PDB entry 6O60 | X-ray diffraction, 2.50 A resolution | chains A and B of the 4 polymer chains in the assembly

Chain A:
Protein: Protein prenyltransferase alpha subunit repeat-containing protein 1
From: Homo sapiens
UniProt: Q7Z6K3 (PTAR1_HUMAN); residue numbers follow UniProt; this construct covers 1-402
Amino-acid sequence (407 residues; numbered -4 to 402; the number before each row is that of its first residue; numbers below 1 keep their minus sign (Ser-4 is residue -4)):
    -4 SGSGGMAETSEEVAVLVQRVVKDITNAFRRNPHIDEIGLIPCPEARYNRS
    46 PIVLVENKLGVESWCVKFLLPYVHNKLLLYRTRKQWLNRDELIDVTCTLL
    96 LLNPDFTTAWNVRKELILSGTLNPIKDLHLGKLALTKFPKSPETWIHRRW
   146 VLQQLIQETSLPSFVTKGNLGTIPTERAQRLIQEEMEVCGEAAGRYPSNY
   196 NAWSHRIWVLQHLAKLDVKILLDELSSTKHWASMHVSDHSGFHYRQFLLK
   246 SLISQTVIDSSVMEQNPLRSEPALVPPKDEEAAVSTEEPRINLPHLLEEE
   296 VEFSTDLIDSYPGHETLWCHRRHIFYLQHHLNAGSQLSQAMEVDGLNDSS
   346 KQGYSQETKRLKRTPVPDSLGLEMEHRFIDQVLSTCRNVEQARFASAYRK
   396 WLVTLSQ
Disordered / not traced: -4 to 4, 153-170, 251-288, 326-365, 401-402
Differences from the reference sequence: expression tag (-4 to 0)
Swiss-Prot annotation at these positions:
  - modified residue: Ala2 (N-acetylalanine)

Chain B:
Protein: Geranylgeranyl transferase type-2 subunit beta
From: Homo sapiens
Notes: EC 2.5.1.60
UniProt: P53611 (PGTB2_HUMAN); numbering as in UniProt (aligned over 1-331)
Amino-acid sequence (332 residues; row label = number of the first residue in the row; numbering starts at 0):
     0 SMGTPQKDVIIKSDAPDTLLLEKHADYIASYGSKKDDYEYCMSEYLRMSG
    50 IYWGLTVMDLMGQLHRMNREEILAFIKSCQHECGGISASIGHDPHLLYTL
   100 SAVQILTLYDSINVIDVNKVVEYVKGLQKEDGSFAGDIWGEIDTRFSFCA
   150 VATLALLGKLDAINVEKAIEFVLSCMNFDGGFGCRPGSESHAGQIYCCTG
   200 FLAITSQLHQVNSDLLGWWLCERQLPSGGLNGRPEKLPDVCYSWWVLASL
   250 KIIGRLHWIDREKLRNFILACQDEETGGFADRPGDMVDPFHTLFGIAGLS
   300 LLGEEQIKPVNPVFCMPEEVLQRVNVQPELVS
Disordered / not traced: 0-5, 32-34, 329-331
Differences from the reference sequence: expression tag (0)
Swiss-Prot annotation at these positions:
  - binding site (geranylgeranyl diphosphate): His190 to Gly192, Tyr241 to Trp244
  - binding site (Zn(2+)): Asp238, Cys240, His290
  - modified residue: Gly2 (N-acetylglycine), Thr3 (Phosphothreonine)
Metal / ion sites: Zn2+: Asp238, Cys240, His290 (shared with 1 residue of chain D)

Chain A / chain B interface:
Contacting residue pairs - 64 pairs, chain A then chain B:
  Val61(A) with Tyr37(B), hydrophobic
  Leu65(A) with Tyr37(B); Cys40(B), hydrophobic; Met41(B), hydrophobic
  Pro66(A) with Tyr37(B), hydrophobic; Cys40(B), hydrophobic
  His69(A) with Cys40(B); Glu43(B), salt bridge
  Leu73(A) with Glu43(B); Gly90(B); His91(B)
  Arg76(A) with Gly90(B); Asp92(B), salt bridge
  Leu97(A) with Met41(B)
  Asn98(A) with Met41(B), hydrogen bond (side chain-backbone)
  Asp100(A) with Tyr44(B)
  Phe101(A) with His91(B)
  Thr103(A) with His91(B); Asp92(B), hydrogen bond (side chain-backbone)
  Asn106(A) with Asp92(B), hydrogen bond; Trp138(B), hydrogen bond
  Lys109(A) with Trp138(B)
  Glu110(A) with Trp138(B)
  Leu113(A) with Trp138(B), hydrophobic
  Ile141(A) with Glu140(B)
  Arg144(A) with Glu140(B), salt bridge; Arg184(B)
  Trp145(A) with Trp138(B)
  Pro192(A) with Lys235(B)
  Ser193(A) with Arg232(B), hydrogen bond; Lys235(B)
  Tyr195(A) with Gly182(B); Cys183(B); Ser187(B); Glu188(B), hydrogen bond (side chain-backbone); His190(B); Arg232(B)
  Ser199(A) with Cys183(B)
  Ile202(A) with Gly186(B)
  Trp203(A) with Arg184(B)
  Gln206(A) with Pro185(B), hydrogen bond (side chain-backbone)
  Ser232(A) with Glu234(B)
  His234(A) with Glu188(B), salt bridge; Pro233(B)
  Ser235(A) with Glu188(B), hydrogen bond; Arg232(B), hydrogen bond
  His238(A) with Gly186(B), hydrogen bond (side chain-backbone); Ser187(B); Glu188(B), hydrogen bond (side chain-backbone)
  Phe242(A) with Gly186(B)
  His309(A) with Glu234(B), salt bridge
  Glu310(A) with Glu221(B); Arg222(B), salt bridge; Pro233(B); Glu234(B), hydrogen bond (side chain-backbone)
  Thr311(A) with Glu234(B), hydrogen bond
  Cys314(A) with Pro233(B), hydrophobic
  Arg317(A) with Glu221(B), salt bridge
  His318(A) with Phe177(B); Asp178(B), salt bridge
  Tyr321(A) with Phe177(B), hydrophobic
  Arg388(A) with Lys6(B); Pro225(B)
  Lys395(A) with Trp217(B)
Other interface residues (no listed pair), chain A (48 interface residues in all): Lys62, Thr102, Val231, Lys245, Leu322, Glu385, Ala392, Trp396, Thr399
Other interface residues (no listed pair), chain B (35 interface residues in all): Asp36, Ile89, Asp136, Ser189, Gln193, Asn230

Overview:
48 residues of chain A and 35 residues of chain B are in contact; the contacts include 13 hydrogen bonds and 8
salt bridges. Polar pairs include His69(A)-Glu43(B), Arg76(A)-Asp92(B) and Arg144(A)-Glu140(B). From UniProt:
7 geranylgeranyl diphosphate-binding residues and 3 Zn2+-binding residues on chain B.
Here chain A is Protein prenyltransferase alpha subunit repeat-containing protein 1 and chain B is
Geranylgeranyl transferase type-2 subunit beta, both from Homo sapiens. Entry 6O60 (Crystal structure of
GGTase3-FBXL2-SKP1 complex) was determined by X-ray diffraction.
